Entry 9GUJ (X-ray diffraction, 4.30 A resolution (low resolution: residue-level contacts below are approximate; hydrogen-bond / salt-bridge calls are withheld)); this record covers chains D and J of the 11 polymer chains in the assembly.

== Chain D ==
Name: Global nitrogen regulator
From: Synechococcus elongatus PCC 7942
UniProt: P29283 (NTCA_SYNE7); numbering as in UniProt (aligned over 1-222)
Amino-acid sequence (222 residues; numbered 1 to 222; the number before each row is that of its first residue):
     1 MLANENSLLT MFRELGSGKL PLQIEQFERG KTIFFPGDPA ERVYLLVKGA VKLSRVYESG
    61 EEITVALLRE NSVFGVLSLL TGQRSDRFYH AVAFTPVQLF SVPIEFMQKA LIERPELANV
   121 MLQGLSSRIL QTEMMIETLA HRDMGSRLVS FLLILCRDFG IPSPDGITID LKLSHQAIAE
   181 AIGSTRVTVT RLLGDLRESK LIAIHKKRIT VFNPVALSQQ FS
Disordered / not traced: 1-6, 17-19
Swiss-Prot annotation at these positions:
  - DNA-binding region: His175 to Gly194 (H-T-H motif)
  - binding site (a nucleoside 3',5'-cyclic phosphate): Asn6 to Arg128
Ligand contacts: 2-oxoglutaric acid (AKG): Phe34, Leu53, Phe74, Gly75, Val76, Leu77, Arg87, Tyr89, Arg128
What the authors report for this chain:
  - mutagenesis - V187E: abolished binding to target DNA

== Chain J ==
Name: PipX
From: Synechococcus elongatus PCC 7942
UniProt: Q7X386 (Q7X386_SYNE7); numbering as in UniProt (aligned over 1-89)
Amino-acid sequence (89 residues; each row starts with the number of its first residue):
     1 MASENYLNHP TFGLLYQICS FGDSKELFAT LYAQRLFFLV AFDARGTRFE PIGRNEARML
    61 VDNRLRQLRR DASLQEYNQL QQVFKQTFL
Disordered / not traced: 1-3, 23, 89

== Interface between chain D and chain J ==
Contacting residue pairs - 7 pairs, chain D then chain J:
  Arg55(D) - Arg35(J)
  Thr81(D) - Pro51(J)
  Arg84(D) - Pro51(J)
  Arg84(D) - Gly53(J)
  Ser85(D) - Leu36(J)
  Phe88(D) - Arg35(J)
  Tyr89(D) - Arg35(J)
Other interface residues (no listed pair), chain D (8 interface residues in all): Leu80, Asp86
Other interface residues (no listed pair), chain J (8 interface residues in all): Phe12, Glu50, Arg54, Asn55

== Overview ==
Chain D and chain J each contribute 8 residues to their interface. Ligands of chain D: 2-oxoglutaric acid.
UniProt lists nucleoside 3',5'-cyclic phosphate-binding residues Asn6(D) and Arg128(D) on chain D. The paper
reports that V187E of chain D abolishes binding to target DNA.
Here chain D is Global nitrogen regulator and chain J is PipX, both from Synechococcus elongatus PCC 7942.
Entry 9GUJ (Crystal structure of transcription factor NtcA from Synechococcus elongatus in complex with its
transcriptional co- activator ...) was determined by X-ray diffraction (same publication as 9GQU, 9GUG, 9GUH,
9GUI and 9GUK).
